PDB entry 3IAS | X-ray diffraction, 3.15 A resolution | chains 1 and 3 of the 8 polymer chains in the assembly

[Chain 1]
Name: NADH-quinone oxidoreductase subunit 1
Source organism: Thermus thermophilus
Notes: EC 1.6.99.5
Reference sequence: Q56222 (NQO1_THET8); residues 1-438 here = UniProt positions 1-438
Amino-acid sequence (438 residues; each row starts with the number of its first residue):
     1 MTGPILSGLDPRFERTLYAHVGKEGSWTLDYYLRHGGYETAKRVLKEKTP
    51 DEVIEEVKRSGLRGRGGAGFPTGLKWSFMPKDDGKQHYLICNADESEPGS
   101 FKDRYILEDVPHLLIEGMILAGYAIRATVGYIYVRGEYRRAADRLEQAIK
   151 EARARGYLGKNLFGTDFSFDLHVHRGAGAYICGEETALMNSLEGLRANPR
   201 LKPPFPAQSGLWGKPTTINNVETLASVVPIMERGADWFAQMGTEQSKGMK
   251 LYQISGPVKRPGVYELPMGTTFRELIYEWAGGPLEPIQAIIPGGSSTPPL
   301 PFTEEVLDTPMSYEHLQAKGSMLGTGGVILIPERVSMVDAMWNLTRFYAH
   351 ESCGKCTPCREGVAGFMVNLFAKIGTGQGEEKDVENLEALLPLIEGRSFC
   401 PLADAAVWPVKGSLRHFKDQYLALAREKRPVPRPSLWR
Unresolved in the structure: 1
Ion coordination: 4Fe-4S cluster Fe: C353, C356, C359, C400
Ligand contacts:
  - FMN (flavin mononucleotide): G64, R65, G66, A68, T72, K75, N92, D94, E95, S96, E97, D103, Y180, I181, G183, E184, E185, I218, N219, N220, T223, C400, P401, L402
  - 4Fe-4S cluster (SF4): I181, P199, S352, C353, G354, K355, C356, C359, R360, S398, F399, C400, L402, A403

[Chain 3]
Name: NADH-quinone oxidoreductase subunit 3
Source organism: Thermus thermophilus
Notes: EC 1.6.99.5
Reference sequence: Q56223 (NQO3_THET8); numbering as in UniProt (aligned over 1-783)
Amino-acid sequence (783 residues; row label = number of the first residue in the row):
     1 MVRVKVNDRIVEVPPGTSVMDAVFHAGYDVPLFCSEKHLSPIGACRMCLV
    51 RIGLPKKGPDGKPLLNEKGEPEIQWQPKLAASCVTAVADGMVVDTLSDVV
   101 REAQAGMVEFTLLNHPLDCPTCDKGGACELQDRTVEYGLYEKYYQKGPLE
   151 LPVYTRFEFTRRHVDKHHPLSPFVILDRERCIHCKRCVRYFEEVPGDEVL
   201 DFIERGVHTFIGTMDFGLPSGFSGNITDICPVGALLDLTARFRARNWEME
   251 ETPTTCALCPVGCGITADTRSGELLRIRAREVPEVNEIWICDAGRFGHEW
   301 ADQNRLKTPLVRKEGRLVEATWEEAFLALKEGLKEARGEEVGLYLAHDAT
   351 LEEGLLASELAKALKTPHLDFQGRTAAPASLFPPASLEDLLQADFALVLG
   401 DPTEEAPILHLRLSEFVRDLKPPHRYNHGTPFADLQIKERMPRRTDKMAL
   451 FAPYRAPLMKWAAIHEVHRPGEEREILLALLGDKEGSEMVAKAKEAWEKA
   501 KNPVLILGAGVLQDTVAAERARLLAERKGAKVLAMTPAANARGLEAMGVL
   551 PGAKGASWDEPGALYAYYGFVPPEEALKGKRFVVMHLSHLHPLAERYAHV
   601 VLPAPTFYEKRGHLVNLEGRVLPLSPAPIENGEAEGALQVLALLAEALGV
   651 RPPFRLHLEAQKALKARKVPEAMGRLSFRLKELRPKERKGAFYLRPTMWK
   701 AHQAVGKAQEAARAELWAHPETARAEALPEGAQVAVETPFGRVEARVVHR
   751 EDVPKGHLYLSALGPAAGLRVEGRVLVPAGGEA
Unresolved in the structure: 56-72, 144-149, 778-783
Ion coordination: 2Fe-2S cluster Fe: C34, C45, C48, C83; 4Fe-4S cluster Fe site 1: H115, C119, C122, C128; 4Fe-4S cluster Fe site 2: C181, C184, C187, C230; 4Fe-4S cluster Fe site 3: C256, C259, C263, C291; Ca2+: L274, D302
Ligand contacts:
  - 2Fe-2S cluster (FES): L32, F33, C34, S35, I42, G43, A44, C45, R46, M47, C48, C83
  - 4Fe-4S cluster (SF4), molecule 1: H115, D118, C119, C122, K124, G125, C128, L130, Q131, R180, V232, G233
  - 4Fe-4S cluster (SF4), molecule 2: C181, I182, H183, C184, R186, C187, F202, I211, C230, P231, V232, A234, L235
  - 4Fe-4S cluster (SF4), molecule 3: C256, L258, C259, V261, G262, C263, I290, C291, G294, P407, I408
Swiss-Prot annotation at these positions:
  - binding site ([2Fe-2S] cluster): C34, C45, C48, C83
  - binding site ([4Fe-4S] cluster): H115, C119, C122, C128, C181, C184, C187, C230, C256, C259, C263, C291
  - mutagenesis: C256 (C256A: Decreases amount and stability of iron-sulfur center 4), C259 (C259A: Decreases amount and stability of iron-sulfur center 4), C263 (C263A: Decreases amount and stability of iron-sulfur center 4), C291 (C291A: Decreases amount and stability of iron-sulfur center 4)
Reported in the primary citation:
  - Ca2+ coordination: L274, D302

[Interface between chain 1 and chain 3]
Residue-residue contacts - 60 pairs, chain 1 then chain 3:
  G178(1) with R205(3), hydrogen bond (backbone-side chain)
  A179(1) with R205(3)
  L195(1) with R440(3)
  R196(1) with D201(3); F202(3), hydrogen bond (side chain-backbone); I203(3), hydrogen bond (side chain-backbone); E204(3), hydrogen bond (side chain-backbone)
  N198(1) with K185(3)
  L201(1) with V84(3), hydrophobic
  P203(1) with V84(3)
  H350(1) with R205(3), hydrogen bond (backbone-side chain)
  E351(1) with R205(3), salt bridge
  S352(1) with R205(3); G206(3), hydrogen bond (backbone-backbone)
  C353(1) with R205(3); G206(3); T209(3)
  K355(1) with I42(3); A44(3)
  C356(1) with A44(3)
  T357(1) with A44(3); C45(3), hydrogen bond (side chain-backbone); M107(3); F110(3); T111(3)
  P358(1) with C45(3); R46(3); M107(3)
  R360(1) with I182(3), hydrogen bond (side chain-backbone); H183(3), hydrogen bond; G206(3); V207(3)
  E361(1) with F110(3); L113(3); N114(3), hydrogen bond; R162(3), salt bridge; H183(3), salt bridge
  G362(1) with F110(3)
  A364(1) with V207(3)
  G365(1) with V207(3)
  F366(1) with L113(3), hydrophobic; R156(3); F157(3)
  N369(1) with F159(3)
  L370(1) with F159(3), hydrophobic
  K373(1) with E158(3), salt bridge; F159(3)
  N386(1) with R156(3), hydrogen bond
  L390(1) with F110(3), hydrophobic; R156(3)
  L393(1) with E102(3); G106(3)
  I394(1) with F110(3), hydrophobic
  R397(1) with R46(3); L49(3); L79(3); A103(3)
  S398(1) with R46(3), hydrogen bond (backbone-side chain)
  F399(1) with G43(3); R46(3)
Other interface residues (no listed pair), chain 1 (34 interface residues in all): G354, A389, G396
Other interface residues (no listed pair), chain 3 (38 interface residues in all): P41, K78, E109, K438, E439

[Overview]
The interface between chain 1 and chain 3 involves 34 residues on one side and 38 on the other; the contacts
include 12 hydrogen bonds and 4 salt bridges. Polar contacts include E351(1)-R205(3), E361(1)-R162(3) and
E361(1)-H183(3). Ligands of chain 1: 4Fe-4S cluster and flavin mononucleotide. The paper reports Ca2+
coordination by L274(3) and D302(3).
Here chain 1 is NADH-quinone oxidoreductase subunit 1 and chain 3 is NADH-quinone oxidoreductase subunit 3,
both from Thermus thermophilus. Entry 3IAS (Crystal structure of the hydrophilic domain of respiratory complex
I from Thermus thermophilus, oxidized, 4 mol/ASU ...) was determined by X-ray diffraction together with 3I9V
and 3IAM from the same study.
